Entry 4TLL (X-ray diffraction, 3.59 A resolution); this record covers chains B and D of the 4 polymer chains in the assembly.

# Chain B (and D)
Name: receptor subunit GluN2B
Organism: Xenopus laevis
Notes: chain D of this document is another copy of the same molecule, construct and numbering; everything in this record applies to it too
UniProt: A7XY94 (A7XY94_XENLA); aligned to UniProt positions 20-825 over residues 20-825 (the alignment contains insertions or deletions, so no single offset holds)
Chain sequence (824 residues; each row starts with the number of its first residue):
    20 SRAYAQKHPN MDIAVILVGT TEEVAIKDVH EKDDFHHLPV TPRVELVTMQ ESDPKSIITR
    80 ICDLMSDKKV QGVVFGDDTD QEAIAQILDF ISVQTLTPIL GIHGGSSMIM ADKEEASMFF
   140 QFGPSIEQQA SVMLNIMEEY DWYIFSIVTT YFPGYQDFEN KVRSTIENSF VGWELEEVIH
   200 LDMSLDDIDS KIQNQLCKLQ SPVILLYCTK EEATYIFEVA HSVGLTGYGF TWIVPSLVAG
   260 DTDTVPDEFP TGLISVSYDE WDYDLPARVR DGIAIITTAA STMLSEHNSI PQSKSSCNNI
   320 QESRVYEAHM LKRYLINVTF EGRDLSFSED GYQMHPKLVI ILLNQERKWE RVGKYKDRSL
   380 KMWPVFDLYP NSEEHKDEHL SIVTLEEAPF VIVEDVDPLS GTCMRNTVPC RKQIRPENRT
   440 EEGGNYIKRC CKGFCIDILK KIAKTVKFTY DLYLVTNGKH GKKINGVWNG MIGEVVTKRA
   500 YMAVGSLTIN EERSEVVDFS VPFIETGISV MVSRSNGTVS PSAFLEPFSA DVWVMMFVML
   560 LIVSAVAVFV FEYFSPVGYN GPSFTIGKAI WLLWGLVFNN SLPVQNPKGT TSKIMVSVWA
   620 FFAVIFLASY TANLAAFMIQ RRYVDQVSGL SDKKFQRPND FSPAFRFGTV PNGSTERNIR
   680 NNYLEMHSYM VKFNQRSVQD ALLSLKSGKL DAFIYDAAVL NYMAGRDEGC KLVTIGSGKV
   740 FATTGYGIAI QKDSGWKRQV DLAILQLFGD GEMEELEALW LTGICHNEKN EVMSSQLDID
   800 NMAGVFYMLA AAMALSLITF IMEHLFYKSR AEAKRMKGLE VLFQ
Unresolved in the structure: 20-25, 386-397, 437-442, 536-538, 570-586, 600-609, 790-804, 827-843 (chain D: 20-26, 48-54, 309-311, 391-396, 536-540, 570-581, 600-610, 828-843)
Disulfides: C81-C316, C422-C449, C429-C450, C729-C784
Covalent attachments: N-acetylglucosamine (NAG) linked to N336
Sequence notes: engineered mutation S20 (Met in A7XY94), R21 (Gly in A7XY94), A22 (Cys in A7XY94), E64 (Ala in A7XY94), Q69 (Asn in A7XY94), C216 (Lys in A7XY94), D343 (Asn in A7XY94), V486 (Thr490 in A7XY94), L601 (Val615 in A7XY94), R640 (Glu654 in A7XY94), R641 (Glu655 in A7XY94); insertion (826-836); expression tag (837-843)
Small-molecule neighbours: QEM (4-[(1R,2S)-3-(4-benzylpiperidin-1-yl)-1-hydroxy-2-methylpropyl]phenol): A102, Q105, I106, F109, T169, Y170, F171, P172, M202, E231
UniProt features mapped onto this chain:
  - binding site (Zn(2+)): H122, E279
  - glycosylation: N336 (N-linked (GlcNAc...) asparagine)

# How chain B and chain D interact
Inter-chain disulfides: C216(B)-C216(D)
Residue-residue contacts (8):
  Q212(B) - Q212(D)
  N213(B) - S241(D)
  C216(B) - N213(D)
  C216(B) - C216(D)  disulfide
  C216(B) - K217(D)
  S241(B) - D208(D)  hydrogen bond
  S241(B) - N213(D)
  V242(B) - N213(D)
Interface residues without a listed pair, chain B (6 interface residues in all): S209
Interface residues without a listed pair, chain D (8 interface residues in all): S209, V242

# Summary
6 residues of chain B face 8 of chain D across their interface; the contacts include 1 disulfide bond and 1
hydrogen bond. Its one hydrogen-bonded contact is S241(B)-D208(D). Bound to chain B: compound QEM.
N-acetylglucosamine is covalently linked to N336(B).
Chain B and chain D are both receptor subunit GluN2B (Xenopus laevis); the structure, Crystal structure of
GluN1/GluN2B NMDA receptor, structure 1, was determined by X-ray diffraction (same publication as 4TLM).
